Entry 6ILK (electron microscopy, 3.00 A resolution); this record covers chains B and E of the 5 polymer chains in the assembly.

[Chain B]
Name: Capsid protein VP2
Source organism: Echovirus E6
Sequence (252 residues; row label = number of the first residue in the row):
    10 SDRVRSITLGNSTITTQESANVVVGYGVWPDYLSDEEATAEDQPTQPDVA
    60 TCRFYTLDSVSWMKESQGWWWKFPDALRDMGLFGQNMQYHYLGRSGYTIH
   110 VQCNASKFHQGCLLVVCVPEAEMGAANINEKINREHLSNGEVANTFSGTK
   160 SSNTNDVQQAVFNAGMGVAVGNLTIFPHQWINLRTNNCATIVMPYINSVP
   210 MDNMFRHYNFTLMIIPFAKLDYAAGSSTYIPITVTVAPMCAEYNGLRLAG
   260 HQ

[Chain E]
Name: Complement decay-accelerating factor
Source organism: Homo sapiens
UniProt: P08174 (DAF_HUMAN); residues 62-253 here correspond to UniProt positions 94-285 (UniProt number = residue number + 32)
Sequence (192 residues; numbered 62 to 253; the number before each row is that of its first residue):
    62 CNRSCEVPTRLNSASLKQPYITQNYFPVGTVVEYECRPGYRREPSLSPKL
   112 TCLQNLKWSTAVEFCKKKSCPNPGEIRNGQIDVPGGILFGATISFSCNTG
   162 YKLFGSTSSFCLISGSSVQWSDPLPECREIYCPAPPQIDNGIIQGERDHY
   212 GYRQSVTYACNKGFTMIGEHSIYCTVNNDEGEWSGPPPECRG
Cystine bridges: Cys-66/Cys-113, Cys-97/Cys-126, Cys-131/Cys-172, Cys-158/Cys-188, Cys-193/Cys-235, Cys-221/Cys-251
Swiss-Prot annotation at these positions:
  - glycosylation: Asn-63 (N-linked (GlcNAc...) asparagine)

[How chain B and chain E interact]
Contacting residue pairs (28; chain B residue first):
  Met-72(B) / Ser-232(E)
  Met-72(B) / Tyr-234(E)  hydrophobic
  Lys-140(B) / Ser-155(E)
  Asn-142(B) / Gln-141(E)  hydrogen bond
  Asn-142(B) / Ser-157(E)  hydrogen bond (side chain-backbone)
  Asn-142(B) / Cys-158(E)  hydrogen bond (side chain-backbone)
  Asn-142(B) / Asn-159(E)
  Arg-143(B) / Gln-141(E)
  Glu-144(B) / Asn-159(E)
  Glu-144(B) / Thr-160(E)
  His-145(B) / Asn-159(E)
  His-145(B) / Thr-160(E)
  Asn-148(B) / Thr-160(E)
  Ala-152(B) / Arg-214(E)
  Asn-153(B) / Arg-214(E)
  Thr-154(B) / Arg-214(E)  hydrogen bond
  Ser-161(B) / Asn-239(E)  hydrogen bond
  Asn-162(B) / Val-237(E)
  Asn-162(B) / Asn-238(E)
  Asn-162(B) / Asn-239(E)
  Asn-162(B) / Asp-240(E)
  Thr-163(B) / Asp-240(E)  hydrogen bond (backbone-side chain)
  Asn-164(B) / Phe-156(E)
  Asn-164(B) / Ser-157(E)
  Tyr-231(B) / Glu-230(E)  hydrogen bond
  Thr-237(B) / Gly-229(E)
  Thr-237(B) / Glu-230(E)
  Thr-237(B) / His-231(E)
Also at the interface, not in a pair above, chain B (18 interface residues in all): Lys-73, Ile-141
Also at the interface, not in a pair above, chain E (18 interface residues in all): Asp-143
Interface features reported in the paper:
  - residue pairs: Lys-140(B)/Ser-155(E) (hydrogen bond), Asn-142(B)/Gln-141(E) (hydrogen bond), Asn-142(B)/Ser-157(E) (hydrogen bond), Thr-154(B)/Arg-214(E) (hydrogen bond), Thr-163(B)/Asp-240(E) (hydrogen bond)
  - interface residues, chain B: Lys-140(B), Asn-142(B)
  - interface residues, chain E: Ser-155(E), Ser-157(E)

[Overview]
Chain B and chain E each contribute 18 residues to their interface, with 7 hydrogen bonds. Among the polar
pairs are Asn-142(B)/Gln-141(E), Asn-142(B)/Ser-157(E) and Asn-142(B)/Cys-158(E). The paper describes hydrogen
bonds between Lys-140(B) and Ser-155(E), Asn-142(B) and Gln-141(E) and Asn-142(B) and Ser-157(E) among others.
The paper reports interface residues Lys-140(B), Asn-142(B) and Ser-155(E) among others.
Here chain B is Capsid protein VP2 (Echovirus E6) and chain E is Complement decay-accelerating factor (Homo
sapiens). Entry 6ILK (Cryo-EM structure of Echovirus 6 complexed with its attachment receptor CD55 at PH 7.4)
was determined by electron microscopy (same publication as 6ILJ, 6ILL, 6ILM, 6ILN, 6ILO and 6ILP).
